2FPV - chain A; structure by X-ray diffraction, 1.80 A resolution.

Chain A:
Molecule: Dihydroorotate dehydrogenase, mitochondrial
From: Homo sapiens
Notes: EC 1.3.3.1
UniProtKB: Q02127 (PYRD_HUMAN); residues 30-396 here correspond to UniProt positions 32-398 (UniProt number = residue number + 2)
Sequence (395 residues; numbered 2 to 396; the number before each row is that of its first residue):
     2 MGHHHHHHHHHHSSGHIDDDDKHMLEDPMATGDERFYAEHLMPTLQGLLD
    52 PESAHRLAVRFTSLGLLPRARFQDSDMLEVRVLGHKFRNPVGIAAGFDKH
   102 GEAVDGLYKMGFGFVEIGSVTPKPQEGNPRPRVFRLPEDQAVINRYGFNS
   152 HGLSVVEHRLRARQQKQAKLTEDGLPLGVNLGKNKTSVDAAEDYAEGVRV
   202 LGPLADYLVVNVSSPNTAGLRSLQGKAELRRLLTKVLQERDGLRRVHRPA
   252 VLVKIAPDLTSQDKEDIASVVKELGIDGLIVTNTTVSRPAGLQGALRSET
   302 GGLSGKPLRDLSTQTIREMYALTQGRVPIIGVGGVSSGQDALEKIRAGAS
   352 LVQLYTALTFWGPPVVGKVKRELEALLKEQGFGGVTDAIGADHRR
Disordered / not traced: 2-32
Differences from the reference sequence: cloning artifact (2-3, 14-29); expression tag (4-13)
Small-molecule neighbours:
  - FMN (flavin mononucleotide): Ala95, Ala96, Gly97, Lys100, Gly119, Ser120, Val134, Val143, Asn145, Tyr147, Phe149, Asn181, Asn212, Lys255, Thr283, Asn284, Thr285, Ser305, Gly306, Leu309, Val333, Gly334, Gly335, Val336, Leu355, Tyr356, Thr357
  - ILC (3-{[(3-fluoro-3'-methoxybiphenyl-4-yl)amino]carbonyl}thiophene-2-carboxylic acid): Tyr38, Leu42, Met43, Leu46, Gln47, Pro52, Ala55, His56, Ala59, Phe62, Thr63, Leu67, Leu68, Pro69, Phe98, Met111, Val134, Arg136, Tyr356, Leu359, Thr360, Pro364
  - orotic acid (ORO): Lys100, Asn145, Arg146, Tyr147, Gly148, Phe149, Asn212, Ser215, Pro216, Asn217, Asn284, Thr285
Curated features (UniProtKB/Swiss-Prot):
  - binding site (FMN): Gly303, Gly332

In short:
Chain A binds flavin mononucleotide, orotic acid and compound ILC. UniProt lists FMN-binding residues Gly303
and Gly332.
Chain A is Dihydroorotate dehydrogenase, mitochondrial (Homo sapiens); the structure, Dual binding mode of a
novel series of DHODH inhibitors, was determined by X-ray diffraction together with 2FPT, 2FPY, 2FQI and 2BXV
from the same study.
